9CVG - chains B and C of the 3 polymer chains in the assembly; structure by electron microscopy, 2.08 A resolution.

Chain B (and C):
Molecule: Capsid protein
From: Tulane virus
Notes: chain C of this document is another copy of the same molecule, construct and numbering; everything in this record applies to it too
UniProtKB: B2Y6D0 (B2Y6D0_9CALI); residue numbers follow UniProt; this construct covers 1-534
Sequence (534 residues; numbered 1 to 534; the number before each row is that of its first residue):
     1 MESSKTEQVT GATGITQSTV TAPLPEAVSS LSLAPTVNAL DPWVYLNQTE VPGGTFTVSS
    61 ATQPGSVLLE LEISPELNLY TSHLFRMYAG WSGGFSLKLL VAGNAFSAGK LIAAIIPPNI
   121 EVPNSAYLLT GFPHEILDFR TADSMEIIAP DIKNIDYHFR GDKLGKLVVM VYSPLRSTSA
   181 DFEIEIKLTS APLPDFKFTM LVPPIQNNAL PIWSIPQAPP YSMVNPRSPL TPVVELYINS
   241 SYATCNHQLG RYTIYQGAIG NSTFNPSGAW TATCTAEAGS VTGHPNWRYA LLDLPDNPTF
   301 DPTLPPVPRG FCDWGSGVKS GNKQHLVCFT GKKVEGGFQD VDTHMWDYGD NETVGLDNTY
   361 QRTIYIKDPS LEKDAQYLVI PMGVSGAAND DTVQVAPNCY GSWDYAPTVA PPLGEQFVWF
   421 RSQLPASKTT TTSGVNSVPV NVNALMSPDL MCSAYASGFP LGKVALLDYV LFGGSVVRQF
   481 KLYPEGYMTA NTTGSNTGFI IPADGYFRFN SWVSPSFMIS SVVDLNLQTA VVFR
Not modelled in the structure: 1-19, 528-534 (chain C: 528-534)
Sequence notes: variant S3 (Asn in B2Y6D0), H284 (Asn in B2Y6D0), V334 (Phe in B2Y6D0), E335 (Ala in B2Y6D0), T343 (Ala in B2Y6D0), K367 (Ser in B2Y6D0), M451 (Ile in B2Y6D0), C452 (Arg in B2Y6D0)

How chain B and chain C interact:
Pairs across the interface - 30 pairs, chain B then chain C:
  Q48(B) with T130(C); H134(C)
  T49(B) with T130(C)
  E50(B) with Y127(C); T130(C), hydrogen bond (backbone-side chain); Y172(C), hydrogen bond
  P52(B) with Y127(C)
  Y80(B) with G131(C), hydrogen bond (side chain-backbone)
  L100(B) with I136(C), hydrophobic; Y172(C), hydrophobic
  V101(B) with K110(C), hydrogen bond (backbone-side chain)
  G103(B) with A108(C); R140(C)
  N104(B) with R140(C)
  F106(B) with F106(C), hydrophobic
  D143(B) with K110(C), salt bridge
  F182(B) with S177(C); T178(C)
  E183(B) with R176(C), salt bridge
  E185(B) with S173(C), hydrogen bond; P174(C)
  K187(B) with Y172(C), hydrogen bond (side chain-backbone)
  P211(B) with Y127(C), hydrogen bond (backbone-side chain)
  I212(B) with L128(C), hydrophobic
  V477(B) with Q63(C)
  R508(B) with N124(C)
  N510(B) with S125(C), hydrogen bond (backbone-side chain); Y127(C)
  S511(B) with Y127(C)
  S520(B) with P174(C)
Other interface residues (no listed pair), chain B (31 interface residues in all): L79, A102, A105, T189, D468, S475, V476, F509, W512
Other interface residues (no listed pair), chain C (25 interface residues in all): P64, A105, S107, F132, D138, L413

Summary:
31 residues of chain B face 25 of chain C across their interface, with 8 hydrogen bonds and 2 salt bridges.
Polar contacts include D143(B)-K110(C), E183(B)-R176(C) and E50(B)-T130(C).
Both chains are Capsid protein (Tulane virus). Entry 9CVG (Cryo-EM structure of Tulane virus 9-6-17 variant
capsid protein VP1 9-14-18, DTT-treated) was determined by electron microscopy, deposited together with 9CVE,
9CVF, 8VGR, 8VJR and 8VJS.
